Entry 6LJC (X-ray diffraction, 1.85 A resolution); this record covers chain C.

[Chain C]
Name: Actin-binding protein fragmin P
Organism: Physarum polycephalum
UniProt: Q94707 (Q94707_PHYPO); numbering as in UniProt (aligned over 162-371)
Sequence (212 residues; each row starts with the number of its first residue):
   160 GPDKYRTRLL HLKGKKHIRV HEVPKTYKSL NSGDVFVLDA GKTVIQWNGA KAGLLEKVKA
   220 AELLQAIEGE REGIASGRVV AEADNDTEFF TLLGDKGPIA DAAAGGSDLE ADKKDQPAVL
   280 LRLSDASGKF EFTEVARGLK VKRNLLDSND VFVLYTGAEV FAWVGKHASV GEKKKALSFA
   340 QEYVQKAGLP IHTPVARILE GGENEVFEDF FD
Disordered / not traced: 160-163
Construct notes: expression tag (160-161)
Ion coordination: Ca2+ site 1: Gly192, Asp193, Glu215, Asp267; Mg2+: Glu221, Asp368, Asp371; Ca2+ site 2: Asn308, Asp309, Glu331

[Summary]
Gly192, Asp193, Glu215 and Asp267 coordinate Ca2+ site 1. Glu221, Asp368 and Asp371 form the Mg2+ site.
Chain C is Actin-binding protein fragmin P (Physarum polycephalum); the structure, Crystal structure of
fragmin F2-F3 domains (calcium and magnesium condition), was determined by X-ray diffraction together with
6LJD, 6LJE and 6LJF from the same study.
